PDB entry 6TNH | X-ray diffraction, 2.21 A resolution | chain A

# Chain A
Protein: Adenylosuccinate synthetase
Organism: Vibrio phage phiVC8
Reference sequence: G3FFN6 (G3FFN6_9CAUD); residue numbers follow UniProt; this construct covers 3-343
Chain sequence (363 residues; numbered -19 to 343; the number before each row is that of its first residue; numbers below 1 keep their minus sign (Met-19 is residue -19)):
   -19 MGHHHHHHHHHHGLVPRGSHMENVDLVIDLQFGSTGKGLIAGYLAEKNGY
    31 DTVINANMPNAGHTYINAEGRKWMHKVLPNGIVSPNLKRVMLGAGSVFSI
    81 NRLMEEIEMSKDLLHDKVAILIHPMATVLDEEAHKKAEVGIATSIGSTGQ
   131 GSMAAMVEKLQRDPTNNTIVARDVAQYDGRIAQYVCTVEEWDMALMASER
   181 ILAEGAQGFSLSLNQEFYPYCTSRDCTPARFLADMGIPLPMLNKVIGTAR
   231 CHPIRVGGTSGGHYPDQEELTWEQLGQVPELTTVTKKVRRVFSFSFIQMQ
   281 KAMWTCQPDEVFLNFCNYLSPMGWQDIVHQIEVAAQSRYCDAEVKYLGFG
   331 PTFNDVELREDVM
Not modelled in the structure: -19 to -2
Differences from the reference sequence: initiating methionine (-19); expression tag (-18 to 2)
Small-molecule neighbours:
  - AMP-PCP (ACP; phosphomethylphosphonic acid adenylate ester): Asp9, Gly13, Ser14, Thr15, Gly16, Lys17, Gly18, Leu19, Ala41, Gly42, His43, Thr44, Ala186, Gln187, Arg269, Asn294, Phe295, Asn297, Gly328, Phe329, Gly330, Pro331
  - aspartic acid (ASP): Gly42, Met54, Lys56, Leu261, Thr262, Thr263, Val264, Arg269
  - 2'-deoxyguanosine-5'-monophosphate (DGP): Phe12, Gly13, Ser14, Asn40, Ala41, Ile121, Ile125, Gly126, Ser127, Thr128, Gly129, Gln187, Leu191, Cys201, Thr202, Ser203, Ile234, Arg235, Val236, Ser240
UniProt features mapped onto this chain:
  - active site: Ser14 (Proton acceptor)
  - binding site (ATP): Ser14, Thr15, Gly16, Lys17, Gly18, Gly42, His43, Thr44, Gln187, Asn294, Asn297, Gly330
  - binding site (dGMP): Ser14, Asn40, Ser127, Thr128, Arg142, Thr202
  - binding site (Mg(2+)): Ser14, Gly42, Thr263
  - binding site (L-aspartate): Thr263, Val264, Arg269

# In short
Chain A binds 2'-deoxyguanosine-5'-monophosphate, AMP-PCP and aspartic acid. From UniProt: active-site residue
Ser14, 12 ATP-binding residues, 6 dGMP-binding residues and 3 Mg2+-binding residues.
Chain A is Adenylosuccinate synthetase (Vibrio phage phiVC8); the structure, Deoxyguanylosuccinate synthase
(DgsS) quaternary structure with AMPPcP, dGMP, Asp, Magnesium at 2.21 Angstrom resolution, was determined by
X-ray diffraction (same publication as 6FLF and 6FM0).
